Entry 6EG3 (X-ray diffraction, 2.84 A resolution); this record covers chain A.

== Chain A ==
Protein: Maltose/maltodextrin-binding periplasmic protein, Probable global transcription activator SNF2L2
Organism: Escherichia coli O157:H7
Notes: EC 3.6.4.-
UniProtKB: chimeric construct of P0AEY0, P51531: residues 335-700 from P0AEY0 (MALE_ECO57) positions 27-392 (UniProt number = residue number - 308); residues 705-955 from P51531 positions 705-955 (same numbers)
Sequence (621 residues; numbered 335 to 955; the number before each row is that of its first residue):
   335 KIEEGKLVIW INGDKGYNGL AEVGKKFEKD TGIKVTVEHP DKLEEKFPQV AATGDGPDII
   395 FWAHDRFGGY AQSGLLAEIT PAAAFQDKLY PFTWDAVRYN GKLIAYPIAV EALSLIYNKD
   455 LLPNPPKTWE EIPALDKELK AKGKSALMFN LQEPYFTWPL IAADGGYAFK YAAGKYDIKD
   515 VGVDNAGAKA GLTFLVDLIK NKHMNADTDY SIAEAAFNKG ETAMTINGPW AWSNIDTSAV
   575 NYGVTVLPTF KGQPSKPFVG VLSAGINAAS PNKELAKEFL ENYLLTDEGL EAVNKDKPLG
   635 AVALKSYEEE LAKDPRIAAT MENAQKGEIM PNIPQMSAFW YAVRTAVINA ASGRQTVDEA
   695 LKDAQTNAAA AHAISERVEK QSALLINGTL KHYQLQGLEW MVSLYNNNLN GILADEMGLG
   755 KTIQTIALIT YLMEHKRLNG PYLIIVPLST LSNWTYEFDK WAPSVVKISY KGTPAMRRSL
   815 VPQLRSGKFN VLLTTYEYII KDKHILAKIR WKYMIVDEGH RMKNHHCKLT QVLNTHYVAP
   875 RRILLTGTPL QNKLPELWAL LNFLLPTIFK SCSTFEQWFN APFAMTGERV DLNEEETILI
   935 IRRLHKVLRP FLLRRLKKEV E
Unresolved in the structure: 452-458
Sequence notes: conflict Ala416 (Asp108 in P0AEY0), Ala417 (Lys109 in P0AEY0), Ala506 (Glu198 in P0AEY0), Ala507 (Asn199 in P0AEY0), Ala573 (Lys265 in P0AEY0); linker (701-704)
Small-molecule neighbours: J7G (3-[(4-{[(2-chloropyridin-4-yl)carbamoyl]amino}pyridin-2-yl)ethynyl]benzoic acid): Glu852, Met856, His860, Cys861, Thr864, Gln865, Leu878, Thr880, Thr882, Pro883, Leu884, Gln885, Glu890, Leu891, Trp892, Ala893, Leu894, Asn896, Phe897, Ser907
UniProt features mapped onto this chain:
  - motif: Asp851 to His854 (DEGH box)
  - binding site (ATP): Asp749 to Thr756

== Overview ==
Bound to chain A: compound J7G. UniProt lists 8 ATP-binding residues.
Chain A is Maltose/maltodextrin-binding periplasmic protein, Probable global transcription activator SNF2L2
(Escherichia coli O157:H7); the structure, Crystal structure of human BRM in complex with compound 15, was
determined by X-ray diffraction, deposited together with 6EG2.
